Entry 1UZD (X-ray diffraction, 2.40 A resolution); this record covers chains C and F of the 16 polymer chains in the assembly.

Chain C (and F):
Name: Ribulose bisphosphate carboxylase small chain 1, chloroplastic, Ribulose bisphosphate carboxylase small chain 2, chloroplastic
From: Chlamydomonas reinhardtii
Notes: EC 4.1.1.39; chain F of this document is another copy of the same molecule, construct and numbering; everything in this record applies to it too
Reference sequence: chimeric construct of P00873, Q43832: residues 1-45 from P00873 (RBS1_CHLRE) positions 46-90 (UniProt number = residue number + 45); residues 46-64 from Q43832 positions 103-121 (UniProt number = residue number + 57); residues 65-134 from P00873 (RBS1_CHLRE) positions 116-185 (UniProt number = residue number + 51)
Amino-acid sequence (134 residues; numbered 1 to 134; the number before each row is that of its first residue):
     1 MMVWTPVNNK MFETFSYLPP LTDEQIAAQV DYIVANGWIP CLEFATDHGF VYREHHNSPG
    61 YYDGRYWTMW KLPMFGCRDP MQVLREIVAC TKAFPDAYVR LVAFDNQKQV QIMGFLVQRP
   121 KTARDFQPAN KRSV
Unresolved in the structure: 122-126

Interface between chain C and chain F:
Contacting residue pairs (9; chain C residue first):
  M1(C) with K71(F)
  V3(C) with W70(F), hydrophobic; K71(F)
  T5(C) with F94(F)
  P6(C) with F44(F), hydrophobic; T46(F); T68(F)
  V7(C) with T46(F)
  V134(C) with F94(F), hydrophobic
Other interface residues (no listed pair), chain C (7 interface residues in all): N57
Other interface residues (no listed pair), chain F (10 interface residues in all): H55, M69, L72, A93

Overview:
7 residues of chain C face 10 of chain F across their interface.
Both chains are Ribulose bisphosphate carboxylase small chain 1, chloroplastic, Ribulose bisphosphate
carboxylase small chain 2, chloroplastic (Chlamydomonas reinhardtii). Entry 1UZD (Chlamydomonas,Spinach
Chimeric Rubisco) was determined by X-ray diffraction (same publication as 1UZH).
